Entry 3CPW (X-ray diffraction, 2.70 A resolution); this record covers chains 0 and Q of the 31 polymer chains in the assembly.

Chain 0:
Molecule: 23S ribosomal RNA
Source organism: Haloarcula marismortui
Sequence (2922 nucleotides; row label = number of the first residue in the row):
     2 UUGGCUACUAUGCCAGCUGGUGGAUUGCUCGGCUCAGGCGCUGAUGAAGG
    52 ACGUGCCAAGCUGCGAUAAGCCAUGGGGAGCCGCACGGAGGCGAAGAACC
   102 AUGGAUUUCCGAAUGAGAAUCUCUCUAACAAUUGCUUCGCGCAAUGAGGA
   152 ACCCCGAGAACUGAAACAUCUCAGUAUCGGGAGGAACAGAAAACGCAAUG
   202 UGAUGUCGUUAGUAACCGCGAGUGAACGCGAUACAGCCCAAACCGAAGCC
   252 CUCACGGGCAAUGUGGUGUCAGGGCUACCUCUCAUCAGCCGACCGUCUCG
   302 ACGAAGUCUCUUGGAACAGAGCGUGAUACAGGGUGACAACCCCGUACUCG
   352 AGACCAGUACGACGUGCGGUAGUGCCAGAGUAGCGGGGGUUGGAUAUCCC
   402 UCGCGAAUAACGCAGGCAUCGACUGCGAAGGCUAAACACAACCUGAGACC
   452 GAUAGUGAACAAGUAGUGUGAACGAACGCUGCAAAGUACCCUCAGAAGGG
   502 AGGCGAAAUAGAGCAUGAAAUCAGUUGGCGAUCGAGCGACAGGGCAUACA
   552 AGGUCCCCCGACGAAUGACCGACGCGCGAGCGUCCAGUAAGACUCACGGG
   602 AAGCCGAUGUUCUGUCGUACGUUUUGAAAAACGAGCCAGGGAGUGUGUCU
   652 GCAUGGCAAGUCUAACCGGAGUAUCCGGGGAGGCACAGGGAAACCGACAU
   702 GGCCGCAGGGCUUUGCCCGAGGGCCGCCGUCUUCAAGGGCGGGGAGCCAU
   752 GUGGACACGACCCGAAUCCGGACGAUCUACGCAUGGACAAGAUGAAGCGU
   802 GCCGAAAGGCACGUGGAAGUCUGUUAGAGUUGGUGUCCUACAAUACCCUC
   852 UCGUGAUCUAUGUGUAGGGGUGAAAGGCCCAUCGAGUCCGGCAACAGCUG
   902 GUUCCAAUCGAAACAUGUCGAAGCAUGACCUCCGCCGAGGUAGUCUGUGA
   952 GGUAGAGCGACCGAUUGGUGUGUCCGCCUCCGAGAGGAGUCGGCACACCU
  1002 GUCAAACUCCAAACUUACAGACGCCGUUUGACGCGGGGAUUCCGGUGCGC
  1052 GGGGUAAGCCUGUGUACCAGGAGGGGAACAACCCAGAGAUAGGUUAAGGU
  1102 CCCCAAGUGUGGAUUAAGUGUAAUCCUCUGAAGGUGGUCUCGAGCCCUAG
  1152 ACAGCCGGGAGGUGAGCUUAGAAGCAGCUACCCUCUAAGAAAAGCGUAAC
  1202 AGCUUACCGGCCGAGGUUUGAGGCGCCCAAAAUGAUCGGGACUCAAAUCC
  1252 ACCACCGAGACCUGUCCGUACCACUCAUACUGGUAAUCGAGUAGAUUGGC
  1302 GCUCUAAUUGGAUGGAAGUAGGGGUGAAAACUCCUAUGGACCGAUUAGUG
  1352 ACGAAAAUCCUGGCCAUAGUAGCAGCGAUAGUCGGGUGAGAACCCCGACG
  1402 GCCUAAUGGAUAAGGGUUCCUCAGCACUGCUGAUCAGCUGAGGGUUAGCC
  1452 GGUCCUAAGUCAUACCGCAACUCGACUAUGACGAAAUGGGAAACGGGUUA
  1502 AUAUUCCCGUGCCACUAUGCAGUGAAAGUUGACGCCCUGGGGUCGAUCAC
  1552 GCUGGGCAUUCGCCCAGUCGAACCGUCCAACUCCGUGGAAGCCGUAAUGG
  1602 CAGGAAGCGGACGAACGGCGGCAUAGGGAAACGUGAUUCAACCUGGGGCC
  1652 CAUGAAAAGACGAGCAUAGUGUCCGUACCGAGAACCGACACAGGUGUCCA
  1702 UGGCGGCGAAAGCCAAGGCCUGUCGGGAGCAACCAACGUUAGGGAAUUCG
  1752 GCAAGUUAGUCCCGUACCUUCGGAAGAAGGGAUGCCUGCUCCGGAACGGA
  1802 GCAGGUCGCAGUGACUCGGAAGCUCGGACUGUCUAGUAACAACAUAGGUG
  1852 ACCGCAAAUCCGCAAGGACUCGUACGGUCACUGAAUCCUGCCCAGUGCAG
  1902 GUAUCUGAACACCUCGUACAAGAGGACGAAGGACCUGUCAACGGCGGGGG
  1952 UAACUAUGACCCUCUUAAGGUAGCGUAGUACCUUGCCGCAUCAGUAGCGG
  2002 CUUGCAUGAAUGGAUUAACCAGAGCUUCACUGUCCCAACGUUGGGCCCGG
  2052 UGAACUGUACAUUCCAGUGCGGAGUCUGGAGACACCCAGGGGGAAGCAAA
  2102 GACCCUAUGGAGCUUUACUGCAGGCUGUCGCUGAGACGUGGUCGCCGAUG
  2152 UGCAGCAUAGGUAGGAGACACUACACAGGUACCCGCGCUAGCGGGCCACC
  2202 GAGUCAACAGUGAAAUACUACCCGUCGGUGACUGCGACUCUCACUCCGGG
  2252 AGGAGGACACCGAUAGCCGGGCAGUUUGACUGGGGCGGUACGCGCUCGAA
  2302 AAGAUAUCGAGCGCGCCCUAUGGCUAUCUCAGCCGGGACAGAGACCCGGC
  2352 GAAGAGUGCAAGAGCAAAAGAUAGCUUGACAGUGUUCUUCCCAACGAGGA
  2402 ACGCUGACGCGAAAGCGUGGUCUAGCGAACCAAUUAGCCUGCUUGAUGCG
  2452 GGCAAUUGAUGACAGAAAAGCUACCCUAGGGAUAACAGAGUCGUCACUCG
  2502 CAAGAGCACAUAUCGACCGAGUGGCUUGCUACCUCGAUGUCGGUUCCCUC
  2552 CAUCCUGCCCGUGCAGAAGCGGGCAAGGGUGAGGUUGUUCGCCUAUUAAA
  2602 GGAGGUCGUGAGCUGGGUUUAGACCGUCGUGAGACAGGUCGGCUGCUAUC
  2652 UACUGGGUGUGUAAUGGUGUCUGACAAGAACGACCGUAUAGUACGAGAGG
  2702 AACUACGGUUGGUGGCCACUGGUGUACCGGUUGUUCGAGAGAGCACGUGC
  2752 CGGGUAGCCACGCCACACGGGGUAAGAGCUGAACGCAUCUAAGCUCGAAA
  2802 CCCACUUGGAAAAGAGACACCGCCGAGGUCCCGCGUACAAGACGCGGUCG
  2852 AUAGACUCGGGGUGUGCGCGUCGAGGUAACGAGACGUUAAGCCCACGAGC
  2902 ACUAACAGACCAAAGCCAUCAU
Not modelled in the structure: 2-9, 126-127, 715, 971-998, 1560, 1952-1963, 2137-2236, 2339-2343, 2665-2666, 2915-2923
Construct notes: conflict C559 (U3154 in 3377779), C560 (U3155 in 3377779); engineered mutation A2099 (G4694 in 3377779)
Metal / ion sites: Na+ site 1: U12 (shared with Lys-60(Q) of chain Q); Mg2+ site 1 near G28 (its only coordinating residue here); Na+ site 2: C40, C443; Na+ site 3: G56, A59, G61; Sr2+ site 1: C85 (shared with 1 residue of chain S); Na+ site 4 near U108 (its only coordinating residue here); Mg2+ site 2 near U115 (its only coordinating residue here); Na+ site 5: C130, U146; Na+ site 6: C141, G142; Sr2+ site 2: G147, A183 (shared with 1 residue of chain L); Mg2+ site 3: C162, U2276; K+ site 1: C162, U163, U172; 66 more Mg2+ sites not listed; 58 more Na+ sites not listed; 71 more Sr2+ sites not listed; 1 more K+ sites not listed
Residues lining bound ligands:
  - acetyl group (ACE): G2102, A2486, G2540
  - Linezolid (ZLD; N-{[(5S)-3-(3-fluoro-4-morpholin-4-ylphenyl)-2-oxo-1,3-oxazolidin-5-yl]methyl}acetamide): G2102, A2486, C2487, A2538, U2539, G2540, U2541, U2620

Chain Q:
Name: 50S ribosomal protein L22P
Source organism: Haloarcula marismortui
UniProtKB: P10970 (RL22_HALMA); residues 0-154 here correspond to UniProt positions 1-155 (UniProt number = residue number + 1)
Amino-acid sequence (155 residues; each row starts with the number of its first residue; numbering starts at 0):
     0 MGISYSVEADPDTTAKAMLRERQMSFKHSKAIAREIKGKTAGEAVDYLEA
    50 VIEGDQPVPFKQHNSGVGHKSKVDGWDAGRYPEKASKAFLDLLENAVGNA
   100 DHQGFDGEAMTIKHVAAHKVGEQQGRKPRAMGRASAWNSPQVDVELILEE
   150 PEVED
Not modelled in the structure: 0, 151-154
Metal / ion sites: Na+ site 1: Lys-60 (shared with U12(0) of chain 0); Sr2+ near Gln-61 (its only coordinating residue here); Mg2+: Gly-65 (shared with C2048(0), A2089(0) of chain 0); Na+ site 2: Ser-70, Val-72; Na+ site 3: Val-72, Trp-75 (shared with U2659(0), G2660(0) of chain 0)

Interface between chain 0 and chain Q:
Residue-residue contacts (134):
  A11(0) / Lys-60(Q)  hydrogen bond to the phosphate
  A11(0) / Trp-75(Q)  sugar contact
  U12(0) / Lys-60(Q)  salt bridge to the phosphate
  U12(0) / Trp-75(Q)  sugar contact
  G13(0) / Gln-61(Q)  phosphate contact
  U19(0) / Ser-5(Q)  hydrogen bond to the sugar
  G20(0) / Ile-2(Q)  sugar contact
  G20(0) / Ser-3(Q)  hydrogen bond to the sugar
  G20(0) / Ser-5(Q)  sugar contact
  G20(0) / His-117(Q)  base contact
  G21(0) / Gly-1(Q)  sugar contact
  G21(0) / Ile-2(Q)  sugar contact
  G21(0) / Ser-3(Q)  hydrogen bond to the phosphate
  G21(0) / Lys-118(Q)  sugar contact
  G21(0) / Val-119(Q)  sugar contact
  U22(0) / Gly-1(Q)  hydrogen bond to the phosphate
  U22(0) / Val-119(Q)  sugar contact
  C492(0) / His-101(Q)  hydrogen bond to the sugar
  C494(0) / Glu-93(Q)  sugar contact
  G499(0) / Arg-19(Q)  phosphate contact
  G499(0) / Asn-94(Q)  hydrogen bond to the base
  G500(0) / Tyr-4(Q)  phosphate contact
  G500(0) / Ala-16(Q)  sugar contact
  G500(0) / Met-17(Q)  hydrogen bond to the sugar
  G500(0) / Arg-19(Q)  salt bridge to the phosphate
  G500(0) / Asn-94(Q)  hydrogen bond to the sugar
  G500(0) / Asn-98(Q)  base contact
  G501(0) / Tyr-4(Q)  hydrogen bond to the phosphate
  G501(0) / Lys-15(Q)  sugar contact
  G501(0) / Met-17(Q)  phosphate contact
  G501(0) / Asn-98(Q)  sugar contact
  G501(0) / Gln-102(Q)  hydrogen bond to the sugar
  U510(0) / Ser-3(Q)  base contact
  C523(0) / Phe-25(Q)  sugar contact
  C523(0) / Lys-29(Q)  hydrogen bond to the phosphate
  A524(0) / Phe-25(Q)  sugar contact
  A524(0) / Lys-29(Q)  salt bridge to the phosphate
  A524(0) / Gln-61(Q)  phosphate contact
  A524(0) / Ala-115(Q)  sugar contact
  A524(0) / Ala-116(Q)  hydrogen bond to the sugar
  A524(0) / His-117(Q)  hydrogen bond to the base
  G525(0) / Arg-33(Q)  salt bridge to the phosphate
  G525(0) / Lys-36(Q)  phosphate contact
  G525(0) / His-113(Q)  hydrogen bond to the sugar
  G525(0) / Ala-115(Q)  sugar contact
  U526(0) / Lys-36(Q)  salt bridge to the phosphate
  U840(0) / Arg-128(Q)  hydrogen bond to the sugar
  U840(0) / Ala-129(Q)  phosphate contact
  U840(0) / Arg-132(Q)  hydrogen bond to the sugar
  A841(0) / Arg-128(Q)  salt bridge to the phosphate
  A841(0) / Ala-129(Q)  hydrogen bond to the phosphate
  A841(0) / Met-130(Q)  base contact
  A843(0) / Arg-128(Q)  phosphate contact
  A843(0) / Ala-129(Q)  phosphate contact
  A844(0) / Ala-129(Q)  phosphate contact
  A844(0) / Met-130(Q)  hydrogen bond to the phosphate
  A844(0) / Gly-131(Q)  base contact
  A1369(0) / Lys-26(Q)  hydrogen bond to the sugar
  A1369(0) / Ser-64(Q)  hydrogen bond to the phosphate
  G1370(0) / Ser-24(Q)  hydrogen bond to the base
  G1370(0) / Lys-26(Q)  salt bridge to the phosphate
  G1370(0) / His-27(Q)  base contact
  G1370(0) / His-62(Q)  salt bridge to the phosphate
  G1370(0) / Asn-63(Q)  hydrogen bond to the phosphate
  G1370(0) / Ser-64(Q)  hydrogen bond to the phosphate
  G1370(0) / Arg-79(Q)  sugar contact
  G1370(0) / Pro-139(Q)  base contact
  U1371(0) / Ser-64(Q)  sugar contact
  U1371(0) / Arg-79(Q)  salt bridge to the phosphate
  A1372(0) / Trp-136(Q)  base contact
  G1373(0) / Trp-136(Q)  base contact
  C1428(0) / Gln-22(Q)  phosphate contact
  C1428(0) / Gln-122(Q)  hydrogen bond to the phosphate
  C1431(0) / Lys-126(Q)  hydrogen bond to the base
  A1689(0) / Pro-127(Q)  base contact
  A1689(0) / Arg-128(Q)  hydrogen bond to the base
  A1689(0) / Gly-131(Q)  base contact
  A1689(0) / Arg-132(Q)  hydrogen bond to the base
  A1689(0) / Ala-133(Q)  base contact
  C1690(0) / Pro-127(Q)  base contact
  C2048(0) / Gly-65(Q)  phosphate contact
  C2048(0) / Lys-69(Q)  hydrogen bond to the phosphate
  C2049(0) / Lys-69(Q)  salt bridge to the phosphate
  C2049(0) / Gly-78(Q)  phosphate contact
  C2049(0) / Arg-79(Q)  salt bridge to the phosphate
  C2049(0) / Tyr-80(Q)  phosphate contact
  G2050(0) / Arg-79(Q)  salt bridge to the phosphate
  G2050(0) / Tyr-80(Q)  hydrogen bond to the phosphate
  G2050(0) / Pro-81(Q)  phosphate contact
  G2050(0) / Glu-82(Q)  hydrogen bond to the sugar
  G2051(0) / His-27(Q)  phosphate contact
  G2051(0) / Pro-81(Q)  phosphate contact
  G2051(0) / Glu-82(Q)  hydrogen bond to the phosphate
  G2051(0) / Lys-83(Q)  hydrogen bond to the phosphate
  U2052(0) / Lys-83(Q)  salt bridge to the phosphate
  G2053(0) / Trp-136(Q)  sugar contact
  G2053(0) / Asn-137(Q)  hydrogen bond to the phosphate
  G2053(0) / Ser-138(Q)  hydrogen bond to the phosphate
  A2054(0) / Arg-128(Q)  hydrogen bond to the base
  A2054(0) / Ser-134(Q)  hydrogen bond to the sugar
  A2054(0) / Ala-135(Q)  hydrogen bond to the sugar
  A2054(0) / Trp-136(Q)  phosphate contact
  A2054(0) / Asn-137(Q)  hydrogen bond to the phosphate
  A2055(0) / Arg-128(Q)  sugar contact
  A2055(0) / Arg-132(Q)  hydrogen bond to the sugar
  A2055(0) / Ser-134(Q)  sugar contact
  A2055(0) / Ala-135(Q)  phosphate contact
  C2086(0) / Trp-75(Q)  sugar contact
  C2087(0) / His-68(Q)  hydrogen bond to the sugar
  C2087(0) / Asp-76(Q)  sugar contact
  C2088(0) / Asn-63(Q)  phosphate contact
  C2088(0) / Ser-64(Q)  phosphate contact
  C2088(0) / Gly-65(Q)  hydrogen bond to the phosphate
  C2088(0) / Val-66(Q)  sugar contact
  C2088(0) / His-68(Q)  sugar contact
  A2089(0) / Gly-65(Q)  phosphate contact
  U2648(0) / Arg-128(Q)  base contact
  G2657(0) / His-68(Q)  base contact
  G2658(0) / His-68(Q)  hydrogen bond to the sugar
  G2658(0) / Asp-76(Q)  hydrogen bond to the base
  U2659(0) / Trp-75(Q)  hydrogen bond to the sugar
  U2659(0) / Asp-76(Q)  hydrogen bond to the sugar
  G2660(0) / Val-72(Q)  phosphate contact
  G2660(0) / Gly-74(Q)  hydrogen bond to the phosphate
  G2660(0) / Trp-75(Q)  phosphate contact
  C2831(0) / Ser-70(Q)  phosphate contact
  C2831(0) / Lys-71(Q)  phosphate contact
  C2832(0) / Lys-71(Q)  salt bridge to the phosphate
  A2841(0) / Gly-67(Q)  sugar contact
  A2841(0) / His-68(Q)  hydrogen bond to the sugar
  A2841(0) / Lys-69(Q)  sugar contact
  G2842(0) / His-68(Q)  sugar contact
  G2842(0) / Ser-70(Q)  phosphate contact
  A2843(0) / Ser-70(Q)  phosphate contact
Other interface residues (no listed pair), chain 0 (59 interface residues in all): C491, U493, A502, U1368, A1427, U1429, C2056
Other interface residues (no listed pair), chain Q (69 interface residues in all): Val-6, Met-23, Asp-73, Ala-84

In short:
59 residues of chain 0 face 69 of chain Q across their interface, with 48 hydrogen bonds and 14 salt bridges.
Polar pairs include G499(0)/Asn-94(Q), A524(0)/His-117(Q) and G1370(0)/Ser-24(Q). Chain 0 binds Linezolid and
acetyl group. U12(0) and Lys-60(Q) coordinate Na+ site 1.
Here chain 0 is 23S ribosomal RNA and chain Q is 50S ribosomal protein L22P, both from Haloarcula marismortui.
Entry 3CPW (The structure of the antibiotic LINEZOLID bound to the large ribosomal subunit of HALOARCULA
MARISMORTUI) was determined by X-ray diffraction.
